PDB entry 6XID | X-ray diffraction, 1.48 A resolution | chains A and B of the 3 polymer chains in the assembly

Chain A:
Molecule: Proprotein convertase subtilisin/kexin type 9
Organism: Homo sapiens
Notes: EC 3.4.21.-
Reference sequence: Q8NBP7 (PCSK9_HUMAN); residues 31-152 here = UniProt positions 31-152
Amino-acid sequence (122 residues; each row starts with the number of its first residue):
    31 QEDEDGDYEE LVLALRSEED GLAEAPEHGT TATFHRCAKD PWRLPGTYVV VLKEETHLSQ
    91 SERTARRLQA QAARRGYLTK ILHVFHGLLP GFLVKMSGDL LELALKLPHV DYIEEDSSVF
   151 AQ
Disordered / not traced: 31-60

Chain B:
Molecule: Proprotein convertase subtilisin/kexin type 9
Organism: Homo sapiens
Notes: EC 3.4.21.-
Reference sequence: Q8NBP7 (PCSK9_HUMAN); numbering as in UniProt (aligned over 153-452)
Amino-acid sequence (308 residues; row label = number of the first residue in the row):
   153 SIPWNLERIT PPRYRADEYQ PPDGGSLVEV YLLDTSIQSD HREIEGRVMV TDFENVPEED
   213 GTRFHRQASK CDSHGTHLAG VVSGRDAGVA KGASMRSLRV LNCQGKGTVS GTLIGLEFIR
   273 KSQLVQPVGP LVVLLPLAGG YSRVLNAACQ RLARAGVVLV TAAGNFRDDA CLYSPASAPE
   333 VITVGATNAQ DQPVTLGTLG TNFGRCVDLF APGEDIIGAS SDCSTCFVSQ SGTSQAAAHV
   393 AGIAAMMLSA EPELTLAELR QRLIHFSAKD VINEAWFPED QRVLTPNLVA ALPPSTHGAG
   453 NSHHHHHH
Disordered / not traced: 166-171, 447-460
Construct notes: expression tag (453-460)
Disulfides: Cys223-Cys255, Cys323-Cys358, Cys375-Cys378

How chain A and chain B interact:
Contacting residue pairs - 65 pairs, chain A then chain B:
  Thr63(A) - Arg295(B)  hydrogen bond
  His65(A) - Arg295(B)  hydrogen bond
  Lys69(A) - Tyr325(B)
  Trp72(A) - Gly291(B)
  Trp72(A) - Gly292(B)
  Trp72(A) - Phe318(B)  hydrophobic
  Leu74(A) - Thr260(B)
  Val79(A) - Leu265(B)  hydrophobic
  Val81(A) - Val296(B)  hydrophobic
  Glu84(A) - Arg303(B)  salt bridge
  His113(A) - Ile266(B)
  His113(A) - Glu269(B)  salt bridge
  Phe115(A) - Leu265(B)  hydrophobic
  Phe115(A) - Ile266(B)  hydrophobic
  Phe115(A) - Glu269(B)
  His116(A) - Glu269(B)  hydrogen bond (backbone-side chain)
  His116(A) - Lys273(B)
  Leu118(A) - Leu268(B)
  Leu118(A) - Ala300(B)
  Leu118(A) - Arg303(B)  hydrogen bond (backbone-side chain)
  Leu118(A) - Leu304(B)  hydrophobic
  Leu119(A) - Val296(B)  hydrophobic
  Leu119(A) - Ala299(B)  hydrophobic
  Leu119(A) - Ala300(B)
  Leu119(A) - Arg303(B)
  Pro120(A) - Arg303(B)
  Leu123(A) - Ser262(B)
  Tyr142(A) - Arg295(B)
  Tyr142(A) - Val296(B)
  Tyr142(A) - Ala299(B)
  Glu144(A) - Ser294(B)  hydrogen bond
  Glu144(A) - Arg295(B)  hydrogen bond (side chain-backbone)
  Glu144(A) - Val296(B)  hydrogen bond (side chain-backbone)
  Asp146(A) - Thr260(B)
  Asp146(A) - Val261(B)  hydrogen bond (side chain-backbone)
  Asp146(A) - Ser262(B)  hydrogen bond
  Ser147(A) - Thr260(B)
  Ser147(A) - Val261(B)  hydrogen bond (backbone-backbone)
  Ser148(A) - Gly259(B)
  Ser148(A) - Gly291(B)
  Val149(A) - Lys258(B)
  Val149(A) - Gly259(B)  hydrogen bond (backbone-backbone)
  Val149(A) - Thr260(B)
  Val149(A) - Val261(B)  hydrophobic
  Val149(A) - Thr264(B)
  Val149(A) - Ala290(B)
  Phe150(A) - Gly257(B)
  Phe150(A) - Lys258(B)
  Phe150(A) - Leu289(B)
  Phe150(A) - Ala290(B)  hydrogen bond (backbone-backbone)
  Ala151(A) - His226(B)
  Ala151(A) - Leu253(B)  hydrophobic
  Ala151(A) - Gly257(B)  hydrogen bond (backbone-backbone)
  Ala151(A) - Pro288(B)
  Gln152(A) - His226(B)  hydrogen bond (backbone-side chain)
  Gln152(A) - Pro288(B)  hydrogen bond (backbone-backbone)
  Gln152(A) - Leu289(B)
  Gln152(A) - Ala290(B)
  Gln152(A) - Ala314(B)
  Gln152(A) - Gly316(B)
  Gln152(A) - Asn317(B)  hydrogen bond (side chain-backbone)
  Gln152(A) - Phe318(B)
  Gln152(A) - Gly384(B)
  Gln152(A) - Thr385(B)  hydrogen bond (backbone-backbone)
  Gln152(A) - Ser386(B)  hydrogen bond (backbone-backbone)
Interface residues without a listed pair, chain A (28 interface residues in all): Cys67, Val114, Gly117, Asp141
Interface residues without a listed pair, chain B (37 interface residues in all): Arg272, Leu324, Gln387

Summary:
The interface between chain A and chain B involves 28 residues on one side and 37 on the other; the contacts
include 18 hydrogen bonds and 2 salt bridges. Among the polar pairs are Glu84(A)-Arg303(B),
His113(A)-Glu269(B) and Thr63(A)-Arg295(B).
Chain A is Proprotein convertase subtilisin/kexin type 9 and chain B is Proprotein convertase subtilisin/kexin
type 9, both from Homo sapiens; the structure, PCSK9(deltaCRD) in complex with cyclic peptide 51, was
determined by X-ray diffraction together with 6XIB, 6XIC, 6XIE and 6XIF from the same study.
